6JNP - chains A and C of the 3 polymer chains in the assembly; structure by X-ray diffraction, 2.26 A resolution.

[Chain A]
Protein: Exoenzyme T
Source organism: Pseudomonas aeruginosa
UniProtKB: A0A379I277 (A0A379I277_PSEAI); numbering as in UniProt (aligned over 23-79)
Chain sequence (57 residues; row label = number of the first residue in the row):
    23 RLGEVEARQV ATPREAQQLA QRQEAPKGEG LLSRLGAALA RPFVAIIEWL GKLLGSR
Sequence notes: conflict Glu-26 (Gln in A0A379I277)

[Chain C]
Protein: CesT family type III secretion system chaperone
Source organism: Pseudomonas aeruginosa
UniProtKB: Q51450 (Q51450_PSEAI); residues 1-116 here = UniProt positions 1-116
Chain sequence (116 residues; each row starts with the number of its first residue):
     1 MNPLYRAAIH QLFLALDLPT PNDEESVLSL QVGPHLCHLA EHPTDHLLMF TRLEGQGDAT
    61 ANEQNLFSQD PCKPILGRDP ESGERLLWNR QPLQLLDRAQ IHHQLEQLVA AAEELR

[Chain A / chain C interface]
Contacting residue pairs (49):
  Arg-23(A) with Glu-106(C); Gln-107(C), hydrogen bond
  Leu-24(A) with Glu-106(C)
  Gly-25(A) with His-102(C); Glu-106(C)
  Val-27(A) with Leu-16(C); Val-32(C), hydrophobic; His-102(C); Glu-106(C)
  Glu-28(A) with Gln-31(C); Val-32(C); Gly-33(C)
  Ala-29(A) with Leu-18(C); Gln-31(C); Val-32(C), hydrophobic
  Arg-30(A) with Leu-30(C); Gln-31(C), hydrogen bond (backbone-backbone)
  Gln-31(A) with Phe-13(C); Pro-21(C); Glu-25(C); Leu-28(C); Ser-29(C); Leu-30(C)
  Val-32(A) with Ser-29(C), hydrogen bond (backbone-backbone); Leu-36(C), hydrophobic
  Ala-33(A) with Glu-25(C); Ser-29(C)
  Thr-34(A) with Glu-25(C), hydrogen bond (backbone-side chain); Val-27(C), hydrogen bond (side chain-backbone); Leu-28(C); Ser-29(C), hydrogen bond
  Pro-35(A) with His-38(C)
  Glu-37(A) with Arg-52(C), salt bridge
  Ala-38(A) with His-38(C); Phe-50(C)
  Leu-41(A) with Arg-52(C); Leu-86(C), hydrophobic
  Ala-42(A) with Val-27(C), hydrophobic; Ala-40(C), hydrophobic; His-42(C); Phe-50(C), hydrophobic
  Gln-43(A) with His-42(C)
  Arg-44(A) with His-42(C), hydrogen bond (backbone-side chain)
  Gln-45(A) with His-42(C)
  Leu-76(A) with Phe-67(C), hydrophobic
  Arg-79(A) with Leu-66(C); Phe-67(C), hydrogen bond (side chain-backbone); Ser-68(C); Gln-69(C), hydrogen bond (backbone-backbone)
Also at the interface, not in a pair above, chain A (24 interface residues in all): Glu-26, Gln-39, Leu-75
Also at the interface, not in a pair above, chain C (32 interface residues in all): Pro-19, Leu-48, Glu-63, Asp-79, His-103, Leu-105

[In short]
24 residues of chain A and 32 residues of chain C are in contact; the contacts include 9 hydrogen bonds and 1
salt bridge. Among the polar pairs are Glu-37(A)/Arg-52(C), Arg-23(A)/Gln-107(C) and Thr-34(A)/Glu-25(C).
Here chain A is Exoenzyme T and chain C is CesT family type III secretion system chaperone, both from
Pseudomonas aeruginosa. Entry 6JNP (Structure of ExoT-SpcS Complex from Pseudomonas aeruginosa in 2.2
Angstrom) was determined by X-ray diffraction.
